7AKX - chain A; structure by X-ray diffraction, 1.60 A resolution.

Chain A:
Name: viral rhodopsin OLPVR1
From: Organic Lake phycodnavirus
UniProtKB: F2Y337 (F2Y337_9PHYC); residues 1-223 here = UniProt positions 1-223
Chain sequence (231 residues; row label = number of the first residue in the row):
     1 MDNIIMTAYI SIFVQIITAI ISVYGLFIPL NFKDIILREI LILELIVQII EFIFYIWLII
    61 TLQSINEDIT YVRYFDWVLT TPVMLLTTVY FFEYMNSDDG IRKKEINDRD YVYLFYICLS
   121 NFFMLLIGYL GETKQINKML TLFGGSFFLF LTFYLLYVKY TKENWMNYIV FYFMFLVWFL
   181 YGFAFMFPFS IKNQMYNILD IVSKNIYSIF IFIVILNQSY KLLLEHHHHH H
Disordered / not traced: 1, 226-231
Modified positions: Lys-204 (n~6~-[(2Z,4E,6E,8E)-3,7-dimethyl-9-(2,6,6-trimethylcyclohex-1-en-1-yl)nona-2,4,6,8-tetraenyl]lysine; LYR)
Sequence notes: expression tag (224-231)
Ligand contacts:
  - eicosane (LFA), molecule 1: Gln-15, Ile-16, Ala-19, Gln-48, Ile-49, Phe-52
  - eicosane (LFA), molecule 2: Ile-20, Ile-21, Tyr-24, Phe-212, Leu-216
  - eicosane (LFA), molecule 3: Ile-50, Ile-53, Phe-54, Trp-57, Glu-67, Tyr-71, Val-72, Phe-75, Asp-76, Leu-79
  - eicosane (LFA), molecule 4: Val-78, Leu-79, Pro-82, Val-83, Leu-86, Phe-122
  - eicosane (LFA), molecule 5: Tyr-113, Tyr-116, Leu-119, Ser-120, Phe-123, Phe-148, Leu-151, Leu-155
  - eicosane (LFA), molecule 6: Phe-143, Ser-146, Phe-147, Phe-150, Leu-151, Tyr-154
  - eicosane (LFA), molecule 7: Phe-150, Phe-153, Tyr-154, Tyr-157, Phe-171, Tyr-172, Phe-175
  - eicosane (LFA), molecule 8: Phe-173, Leu-176, Val-177, Leu-180, Leu-199, Val-202
  - eicosane (LFA), molecule 9: Ile-191, Gln-194, Met-195, Ile-198
  - eicosane (LFA), molecule 10: Ile-206, Ile-209, Phe-210, Ile-213

Summary:
Chain A binds 10 copies of eicosane.
Chain A is viral rhodopsin OLPVR1 (Organic Lake phycodnavirus); the structure, Crystal structure of the viral
rhodopsin OLPVR1 in P1 space group, was determined by X-ray diffraction together with 7AKY from the same
study.
